PDB entry 1W85 | X-ray diffraction, 2.00 A resolution | chains B and C of the 5 polymer chains in the assembly

[Chain B]
Name: Pyruvate dehydrogenase E1 component, beta subunit
From: Geobacillus stearothermophilus
Notes: EC 1.2.4.1
UniProtKB: P21874 (ODPB_BACST); numbering as in UniProt (aligned over 1-324)
Amino-acid sequence (324 residues; numbered 1 to 324; the number before each row is that of its first residue):
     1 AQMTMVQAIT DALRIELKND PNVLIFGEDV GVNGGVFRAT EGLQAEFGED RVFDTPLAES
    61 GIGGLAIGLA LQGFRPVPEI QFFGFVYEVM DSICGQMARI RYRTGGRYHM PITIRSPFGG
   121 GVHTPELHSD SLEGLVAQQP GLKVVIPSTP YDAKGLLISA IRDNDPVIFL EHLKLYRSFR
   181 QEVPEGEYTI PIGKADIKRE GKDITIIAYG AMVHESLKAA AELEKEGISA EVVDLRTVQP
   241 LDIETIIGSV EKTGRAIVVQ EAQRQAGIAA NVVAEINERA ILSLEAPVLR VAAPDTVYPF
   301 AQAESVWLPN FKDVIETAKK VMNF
Ion coordination: K+: Ile112, Thr113, Ala160, Asp163, Asp165
Small-molecule neighbours: thiamine diphosphate (TPP): Glu28, Leu57, Glu59, Gln81, Phe85, Glu88

[Chain C]
Name: Pyruvate dehydrogenase E1 component, alpha subunit
From: Geobacillus stearothermophilus
Notes: EC 1.2.4.1
UniProtKB: P21873 (ODPA_BACST); residue numbers follow UniProt; this construct covers 1-368
Amino-acid sequence (368 residues; numbered 1 to 368; the number before each row is that of its first residue):
     1 GVKTFQFPFA EQLEKVAEQF PTFQILNEEG EVVNEEAMPE LSDEQLKELM RRMVYTRILD
    61 QRSISLNRQG RLGFYAPTAG QEASQIASHF ALEKEDFILP GYRDVPQIIW HGLPLYQAFL
   121 FSRGHFHGNQ IPEGVNVLPP QIIIGAQYIQ AAGVALGLKM RGKKAVAITY TGDGGTSQGD
   181 FYEGINFAGA FKAPAIFVVQ NNRFAISTPV EKQTVAKTLA QKAVAAGIPG IQVDGMDPLA
   241 VYAAVKAARE RAINGEGPTL IETLCFRYGP HTMSGDDPTR YRSKELENEW AKKDPLVRFR
   301 KFLEAKGLWS EEEENNVIEQ AKEEIKEAIK KADETPKQKV TDLISIMFEE LPFNLKEQYE
   361 IYKEKESK
Disordered / not traced: 1-3
Ion coordination: Mg2+: Asp173, Asn202, Phe204 (together with thiamine diphosphate)
Small-molecule neighbours: thiamine diphosphate (TPP): Tyr102, Arg103, Ile142, Ile143, Ile144, Thr171, Gly172, Asp173, Gly174, Gly175, Gln178, Asn202, Phe204, Ala205, Ile206, His271

[How chain B and chain C interact]
Contacting residue pairs (55; chain B residue first):
  Asp29(B) - Ala205(C)
  Asp29(B) - Ile206(C)
  Asp29(B) - Ser207(C)  hydrogen bond
  Asp29(B) - Thr208(C)  hydrogen bond
  Val32(B) - Arg280(C)
  Asn33(B) - Ser207(C)
  Asn33(B) - Arg280(C)  hydrogen bond (backbone-side chain)
  Arg38(B) - Gly275(C)  hydrogen bond (side chain-backbone)
  Arg38(B) - Arg280(C)
  Glu41(B) - Arg280(C)  salt bridge
  Glu49(B) - Lys212(C)
  Pro56(B) - Ser177(C)
  Pro56(B) - Lys212(C)
  Pro56(B) - Gln213(C)
  Leu57(B) - Ile144(C)  hydrophobic
  Leu57(B) - Gly174(C)
  Leu57(B) - Ser177(C)
  Leu57(B) - Gln178(C)
  Leu57(B) - Gln213(C)  hydrogen bond (backbone-side chain)
  Ala58(B) - Ser177(C)
  Ala58(B) - Gln178(C)
  Glu59(B) - Gln178(C)  hydrogen bond
  Gln81(B) - Ile206(C)
  Phe85(B) - Ile143(C)  hydrophobic
  Glu88(B) - Ile143(C)
  Pro125(B) - Phe74(C)  hydrophobic
  Pro125(B) - Ile142(C)  hydrophobic
  Glu126(B) - Ile142(C)
  Leu127(B) - Ile143(C)  hydrophobic
  His128(B) - Ile142(C)
  Pro294(B) - Val340(C)  hydrophobic
  Pro294(B) - Gln358(C)
  Pro294(B) - Tyr362(C)
  Asp295(B) - Asn354(C)  hydrogen bond
  Asp295(B) - Leu355(C)
  Asp295(B) - Gln358(C)  hydrogen bond (backbone-side chain)
  Thr296(B) - Leu343(C)
  Thr296(B) - Ile344(C)
  Thr296(B) - Met347(C)
  Val297(B) - Met347(C)  hydrogen bond (backbone-side chain)
  Phe300(B) - Gly124(C)
  Phe300(B) - His125(C)
  Phe300(B) - Phe126(C)  hydrophobic
  Phe300(B) - Asn129(C)
  Phe300(B) - Gln338(C)
  Ala301(B) - Arg123(C)
  Ala301(B) - Gly124(C)  hydrogen bond (backbone-backbone)
  Gln302(B) - Arg123(C)  hydrogen bond (side chain-backbone)
  Gln302(B) - Gly124(C)  hydrogen bond (backbone-backbone)
  Gln302(B) - Gln338(C)
  Ala303(B) - Gln338(C)
  Ala303(B) - Leu343(C)  hydrophobic
  Val306(B) - Gln338(C)
  Val306(B) - Val340(C)
  Trp307(B) - Leu343(C)
Also at the interface, not in a pair above, chain B (35 interface residues in all): Val36, Asp54, Thr55, Arg264, Gln265, Pro299, Asp313, Glu316
Also at the interface, not in a pair above, chain C (33 interface residues in all): Gly175, Asp277, Tyr281, Lys365

[Summary]
The interface between chain B and chain C involves 35 residues on one side and 33 on the other, with 12
hydrogen bonds and 1 salt bridge. Polar contacts include Glu41(B)-Arg280(C), Asp29(B)-Ser207(C) and
Asp29(B)-Thr208(C). Thiamine diphosphate is bound between chain B and chain C.
Here chain B is Pyruvate dehydrogenase E1 component, beta subunit and chain C is Pyruvate dehydrogenase E1
component, alpha subunit, both from Geobacillus stearothermophilus. Entry 1W85 (The crystal structure of
pyruvate dehydrogenase E1 bound to the peripheral subunit binding domain of E2) was determined by X-ray
diffraction, deposited together with 1W88.
